PDB entry 5MJV | X-ray diffraction, 3.09 A resolution | chains B and C of the 4 polymer chains in the assembly

# Chain B
Name: Capsid subunit VP3
Source organism: Human parechovirus 1 (strain Harris)
Notes: EC 3.6.1.15, 3.4.22.28, 2.7.7.48
Reference sequence: Q66578 (POLG_HPE1H); residues 1-253 here correspond to UniProt positions 290-542 (UniProt number = residue number + 289)
Sequence (253 residues; numbered 1 to 253; the number before each row is that of its first residue):
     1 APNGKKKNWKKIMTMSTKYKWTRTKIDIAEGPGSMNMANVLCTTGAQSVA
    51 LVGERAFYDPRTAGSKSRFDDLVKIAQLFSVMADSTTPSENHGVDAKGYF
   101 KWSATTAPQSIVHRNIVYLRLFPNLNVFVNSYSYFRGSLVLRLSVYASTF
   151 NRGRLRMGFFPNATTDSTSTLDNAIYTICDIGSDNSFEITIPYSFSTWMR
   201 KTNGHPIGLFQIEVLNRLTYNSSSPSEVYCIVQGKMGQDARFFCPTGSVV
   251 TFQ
Disordered / not traced: 1-14
What the authors report for this chain:
  - mutagenesis - T17A: unchanged growth

# Chain C
Name: Capsid subunit VP0
Source organism: Human parechovirus 1 (strain Harris)
Notes: EC 3.6.1.15, 3.4.22.28, 2.7.7.48
Reference sequence: Q66578 (POLG_HPE1H); residues 1-289 here = UniProt positions 1-289
Sequence (289 residues; numbered 1 to 289; the number before each row is that of its first residue):
     1 METIKSIADMATGVVSSVDSTINAVNEKVESVGNEIGGNLLTKVADDASN
    51 ILGPNCFATTAEPENKNVVQATTTVNTTNLTQHPSAPTMPFSPDFSNVDN
   101 FHSMAYDITTGDKNPSKLVRLETHEWTPSWARGYQITHVELPKVFWDHQD
   151 KPAYGQSRYFAAVRCGFHFQVQVNVNQGTAGSALVVYEPKPVVTYDSKLE
   201 FGAFTNLPHVLMNLAETTQADLCIPYVADTNYVKTDSSDLGQLKVYVWTP
   251 LSIPTGSANQVDVTILGSLLQLDFQNPRVFAQDVNIYDN
Disordered / not traced: 1-31, 289

# How chain B and chain C interact
Contacting residue pairs (60):
  Asp59(B) - Asn231(C)
  Arg61(B) - Arg164(C)
  Arg61(B) - Tyr226(C)
  Thr62(B) - Arg164(C)  hydrogen bond
  Thr62(B) - Tyr226(C)
  Thr62(B) - Val227(C)
  Thr62(B) - Ala228(C)  hydrogen bond (backbone-backbone)
  Thr62(B) - Thr230(C)
  Thr62(B) - Asn231(C)  hydrogen bond
  Ala63(B) - Tyr226(C)
  Ala63(B) - Val227(C)
  Gly64(B) - Pro225(C)
  Gly64(B) - Tyr226(C)  hydrogen bond (backbone-backbone)
  Leu78(B) - Asn206(C)
  Phe79(B) - Thr205(C)  hydrogen bond (backbone-side chain)
  Ser80(B) - Gly202(C)
  Val81(B) - Arg132(C)
  Val81(B) - Gly202(C)  hydrogen bond (backbone-backbone)
  Val81(B) - Trp248(C)  hydrophobic
  Asp84(B) - Arg132(C)  salt bridge
  Asp84(B) - Phe201(C)
  Ser85(B) - Arg132(C)  hydrogen bond (backbone-side chain)
  Thr86(B) - Ala131(C)
  Thr86(B) - Arg132(C)
  Tyr99(B) - Arg132(C)
  Tyr99(B) - Pro250(C)
  Pro123(B) - Glu200(C)
  Pro123(B) - Ala203(C)  hydrophobic
  Asn124(B) - Asn206(C)  hydrogen bond
  Tyr146(B) - Ala180(C)
  Tyr146(B) - Ser182(C)
  Tyr146(B) - Asn213(C)
  Tyr146(B) - Trp248(C)  hydrogen bond
  Tyr146(B) - Thr249(C)
  Ala147(B) - Ala180(C)
  Ser148(B) - Gln177(C)
  Ser148(B) - Gly178(C)  hydrogen bond (side chain-backbone)
  Ser148(B) - Thr179(C)
  Ser148(B) - Ala180(C)
  Thr149(B) - Gln177(C)  hydrogen bond
  Thr149(B) - Ala215(C)
  Phe150(B) - Gln177(C)
  Phe150(B) - Gly178(C)
  Ser183(B) - Glu216(C)
  Ser222(B) - Thr255(C)
  Ser223(B) - Gly178(C)
  Ser223(B) - Pro254(C)
  Ser223(B) - Ser257(C)  hydrogen bond (backbone-side chain)
  Ser224(B) - Gly178(C)
  Ser224(B) - Pro254(C)
  Pro225(B) - Gly178(C)
  Pro225(B) - Ser252(C)
  Pro225(B) - Pro254(C)
  Tyr229(B) - Thr249(C)
  Tyr229(B) - Pro250(C)  hydrophobic
  Ile231(B) - Arg132(C)
  Ile231(B) - Trp248(C)
  Ile231(B) - Thr249(C)
  Gln233(B) - Thr205(C)
  Gln253(B) - Lys198(C)
Interface residues without a listed pair, chain B (30 interface residues in all): Glu227
Interface residues without a listed pair, chain C (34 interface residues in all): Gly181, Leu211, Asp229

# Summary
Chain B and chain C form an interface of 30 and 34 residues respectively, with 12 hydrogen bonds and 1 salt
bridge. Polar contacts include Asp84(B)-Arg132(C), Thr62(B)-Arg164(C) and Thr62(B)-Asn231(C). The paper
reports that T17A of chain B leaves growth unchanged.
Here chain B is Capsid subunit VP3 and chain C is Capsid subunit VP0, both from Human parechovirus 1 (strain
Harris). Entry 5MJV (Rebuild and re-refined model for Human Parechovirus 1) was determined by X-ray
diffraction.
